Entry 5GT0 (X-ray diffraction, 2.82 A resolution); this record covers chains H and J of the 10 polymer chains in the assembly.

Chain H:
Protein: Histone H2B type 1-J
From: Homo sapiens
Reference sequence: P62807 (H2B1C_HUMAN); residues 1-125 here correspond to UniProt positions 2-126 (UniProt number = residue number + 1)
Chain sequence (125 residues; row label = number of the first residue in the row):
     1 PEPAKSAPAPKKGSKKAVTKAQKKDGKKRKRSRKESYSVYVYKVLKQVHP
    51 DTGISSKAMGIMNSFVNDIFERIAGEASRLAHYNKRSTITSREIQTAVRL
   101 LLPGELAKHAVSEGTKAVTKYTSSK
Not modelled in the structure: 1-31

Chain J:
Molecule: 146-nt DNA strand
From: Homo sapiens
Sequence (146 nucleotides; row label = number of the first residue in the row):
   147 ATCAATATCCACCTGCAGATTCTACCAAAAGTGTATTTGGAAACTGCTCC
   197 ATCAAAAGGCATGTTCAGCTGAATTCAGCTGAACATGCCTTTTGATGGAG
   247 CAGTTTCCAAATACACTTTTGGTAGAATCTGCAGGTGGATATTGAT
Ion coordination: Mn2+ site 1 near DT183 (its only coordinating residue here); Mn2+ site 2 near DG185 (its only coordinating residue here); Mn2+ site 3 near DG267 (its only coordinating residue here)

How chain H and chain J interact:
Residue-residue contacts - 14 pairs, chain H then chain J:
  Ser32(H) with DT250(J), phosphate contact
  Arg33(H) with DA173(J), base contact
  Tyr42(H) with DT167(J), hydrogen bond to the phosphate
  Ile54(H) with DT167(J), phosphate contact
  Ser55(H) with DT166(J), phosphate contact
  Ser56(H) with DT166(J), hydrogen bond to the phosphate
  Arg86(H) with DG186(J), phosphate contact; DA187(J), salt bridge to the phosphate
  Ser87(H) with DG185(J), hydrogen bond to the phosphate; DG186(J), hydrogen bond to the phosphate
  Thr88(H) with DG185(J), hydrogen bond to the phosphate; DG186(J), hydrogen bond to the phosphate
  Lys125(H) with DT178(J), salt bridge to the phosphate; DG179(J), salt bridge to the phosphate
Other interface residues (no listed pair), chain H (13 interface residues in all): Glu35, Gly53, Lys85
Other interface residues (no listed pair), chain J (11 interface residues in all): DA174, DA175

In short:
13 residues of chain H and 11 residues of chain J are in contact; the contacts include 6 hydrogen bonds and 3
salt bridges. Polar pairs include Tyr42(H)-DT167(J), Ser56(H)-DT166(J) and Ser87(H)-DG185(J).
Chain H is Histone H2B type 1-J and chain J is a 146-nt DNA strand, both from Homo sapiens; the structure,
Crystal structure of nucleosome complex with human testis-specific histone variants, Th2a, was determined by
X-ray diffraction (same publication as 5GSU and 5GT3).
